PDB entry 6P1W | X-ray diffraction, 1.75 A resolution | chains A and T of the 4 polymer chains in the assembly

Chain A:
Molecule: DNA-directed DNA/RNA polymerase mu
From: Homo sapiens
Notes: EC 2.7.7.7
Reference sequence: Q9NP87 (DPOLM_HUMAN); numbering as in UniProt; present here: 134-397, 410-494
Sequence (354 residues; numbered 129 to 494; 12 numbers in that range are skipped by the numbering (no residue carries them; nothing is unmodelled there); the number before each row is that of its first residue):
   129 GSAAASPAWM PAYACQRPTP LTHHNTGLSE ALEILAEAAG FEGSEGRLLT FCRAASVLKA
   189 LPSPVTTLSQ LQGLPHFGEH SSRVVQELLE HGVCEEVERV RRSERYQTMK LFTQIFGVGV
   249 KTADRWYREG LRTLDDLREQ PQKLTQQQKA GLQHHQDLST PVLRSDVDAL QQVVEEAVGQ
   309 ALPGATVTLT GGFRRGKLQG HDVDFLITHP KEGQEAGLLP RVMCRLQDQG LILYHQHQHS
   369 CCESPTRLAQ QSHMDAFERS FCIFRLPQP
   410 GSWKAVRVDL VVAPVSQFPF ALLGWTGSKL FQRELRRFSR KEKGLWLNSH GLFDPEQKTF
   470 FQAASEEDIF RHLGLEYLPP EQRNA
Not modelled in the structure: 129-137, 367-383
Construct notes: expression tag (129-133); linker (410)
UniProt features mapped onto this chain:
  - region: Arg323 to Asp332 (Involved in ssDNA binding)
  - binding site (Mg(2+)): Asp330, Asp332, Asp418
  - site: Gly433 (Responsible for the low discrimination between dNTP and rNTP)
Metal / ion sites: Na+: Thr241, Ile243, Val246 (shared with 1 residue of chain P); Mg2+ site 1: Asp330, Asp332, Asp418 (together with CMPcPP) (shared with 1 residue of chain P); Mg2+ site 2: Asp330, Asp332 (together with CMPcPP)
Residues lining bound ligands: CMPcPP (2TM; 5'-O-[(S)-hydroxy{[(S)-hydroxy(phosphonooxy)phosphoryl]methyl}phosphoryl]cytidine): Gly319, Gly320, Arg323, Lys325, Gln327, Gly328, His329, Asp330, Asp332, Asp418, Gly433, Trp434, Thr435, Gly436, Ser437, Lys438, Gln441

Chain T:
Molecule: 9-nt DNA strand
Sequence (9 nucleotides; numbered 1 to 9; the number before each row is that of its first residue):
     1 CGGCGTACG

Interface between chain A and chain T:
Contacting residue pairs (25):
  Gly174(A) - DC4(T)  base contact
  Leu177(A) - DC4(T)  phosphate contact
  Leu177(A) - DG5(T)  phosphate contact
  His365(A) - DG9(T)  phosphate contact
  Phe385(A) - DG9(T)  phosphate contact
  Glu386(A) - DC8(T)  sugar contact
  Glu386(A) - DG9(T)  hydrogen bond to the phosphate
  Arg387(A) - DA7(T)  hydrogen bond to the base
  Arg387(A) - DC8(T)  hydrogen bond to the sugar
  Arg387(A) - DG9(T)  hydrogen bond to the phosphate
  Phe389(A) - DG9(T)  sugar contact
  Lys438(A) - DG5(T)  base contact
  Gln441(A) - DG5(T)  base contact
  Arg442(A) - DG5(T)  salt bridge to the phosphate
  Arg445(A) - DG5(T)  base contact
  Arg445(A) - DT6(T)  hydrogen bond to the base
  Arg446(A) - DG5(T)  sugar contact
  Arg449(A) - DT6(T)  salt bridge to the phosphate
  Lys450(A) - DG3(T)  hydrogen bond to the phosphate
  Lys450(A) - DC4(T)  salt bridge to the phosphate
  Leu456(A) - DT6(T)  sugar contact
  Asn457(A) - DT6(T)  phosphate contact
  Asn457(A) - DA7(T)  hydrogen bond to the phosphate
  His459(A) - DA7(T)  hydrogen bond to the phosphate
  His459(A) - DC8(T)  salt bridge to the phosphate
Interface residues without a listed pair, chain A (19 interface residues in all): Arg181, Gln364

Overview:
The interface between chain A and chain T involves 19 residues on one side and 7 on the other; the contacts
include 8 hydrogen bonds and 4 salt bridges. Polar pairs include Arg387(A)-DA7(T), Arg445(A)-DT6(T) and
Arg387(A)-DC8(T). Ligands of chain A: CMPcPP.
Here chain A is DNA-directed DNA/RNA polymerase mu (Homo sapiens) and chain T is a 9-nt DNA strand. Entry 6P1W
(Pre-catalytic ternary complex of human DNA Polymerase Mu with 1-nt gapped substrate containing undamaged
template dG ...) was determined by X-ray diffraction (same publication as 6P1M, 6P1N, 6P1O, 6P1P, 6P1Q, 6P1R
and 4 further entries).
